PDB entry 3U6X | X-ray diffraction, 2.60 A resolution | chains B and C of the 12 polymer chains in the assembly

# Chain B (and C)
Molecule: BPP
From: Lactococcus phage TP901-1
Notes: fragment: orf49; chain C of this document is another copy of the same molecule, construct and numbering; everything in this record applies to it too
Reference sequence: Q9G096 (Q9G096_9CAUD); residue numbers follow UniProt; this construct covers 1-163
Chain sequence (164 residues; numbered 1 to 164; the number before each row is that of its first residue):
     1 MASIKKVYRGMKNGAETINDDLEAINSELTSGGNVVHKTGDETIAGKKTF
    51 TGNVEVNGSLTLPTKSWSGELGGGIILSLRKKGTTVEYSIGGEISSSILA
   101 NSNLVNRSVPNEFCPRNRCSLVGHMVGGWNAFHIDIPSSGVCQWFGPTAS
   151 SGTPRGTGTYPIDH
Disordered / not traced: 1
Sequence notes: expression tag (164)

# Chain B / chain C interface
Residue-residue contacts (119; chain B residue first):
  Lys-12(B) with Arg-9(C)
  Asn-13(B) with Arg-9(C), hydrogen bond
  Ala-15(B) with Val-7(C); Tyr-8(C); Arg-9(C)
  Ile-18(B) with Val-7(C), hydrophobic; Ile-18(C), hydrophobic
  Asn-19(B) with Lys-6(C); Val-7(C), hydrogen bond (side chain-backbone)
  Leu-22(B) with Ile-4(C); Val-7(C), hydrophobic; Asp-21(C); Leu-22(C), hydrophobic; Ile-25(C)
  Glu-23(B) with Lys-6(C), salt bridge
  Ile-25(B) with Ile-25(C), hydrophobic
  Asn-26(B) with Ala-2(C), hydrogen bond (side chain-backbone); Ile-4(C); Ile-25(C)
  Leu-29(B) with Ile-25(C); Glu-28(C); Leu-29(C), hydrophobic; Asn-34(C); Val-35(C)
  Thr-30(B) with Asn-34(C), hydrogen bond (backbone-side chain)
  Val-35(B) with Val-35(C), hydrophobic
  Val-36(B) with Val-35(C); Val-36(C), hydrogen bond (backbone-backbone)
  His-37(B) with Asn-34(C); Val-36(C); Ile-44(C); Lys-48(C), hydrogen bond (backbone-side chain)
  Lys-38(B) with Gly-32(C); Gly-33(C), hydrogen bond (side chain-backbone); Asn-34(C), hydrogen bond (backbone-backbone); Val-35(C); Val-36(C); Glu-42(C), salt bridge; Thr-43(C); Ile-44(C); Ala-45(C), hydrogen bond (backbone-backbone)
  Thr-39(B) with Asn-34(C), hydrogen bond; Ala-45(C); Lys-48(C), hydrogen bond (backbone-side chain)
  Gly-40(B) with Ala-45(C); Gly-46(C); Lys-48(C), hydrogen bond (backbone-side chain)
  Asp-41(B) with Gly-46(C); Lys-47(C), hydrogen bond (side chain-backbone)
  Glu-42(B) with Lys-47(C), hydrogen bond (backbone-backbone); Lys-48(C), salt bridge; Thr-49(C), hydrogen bond (backbone-backbone)
  Thr-43(B) with Thr-49(C); Thr-51(C)
  Ile-44(B) with Thr-49(C), hydrogen bond (backbone-backbone); Phe-50(C); Thr-51(C), hydrogen bond (backbone-backbone)
  Ala-45(B) with Thr-51(C)
  Gly-46(B) with Asn-53(C)
  Lys-47(B) with Asn-53(C); Glu-55(C), salt bridge
  Lys-48(B) with Asn-53(C), hydrogen bond (backbone-backbone); Val-54(C); Glu-55(C), hydrogen bond (backbone-backbone)
  Thr-49(B) with Glu-55(C); Asn-57(C)
  Phe-50(B) with Val-54(C), hydrophobic; Glu-55(C), hydrogen bond (backbone-backbone); Val-56(C); Asn-57(C), hydrogen bond (backbone-backbone)
  Thr-51(B) with Asn-57(C); Gly-58(C)
  Gly-52(B) with Val-56(C); Gly-58(C), hydrogen bond (backbone-backbone)
  Asn-53(B) with Gly-58(C); Ser-59(C), hydrogen bond (side chain-backbone)
  Val-54(B) with Val-56(C), hydrophobic; Ser-59(C), hydrogen bond (backbone-backbone); Leu-60(C); Thr-61(C), hydrogen bond (backbone-backbone)
  Glu-55(B) with Thr-61(C)
  Val-56(B) with Thr-61(C), hydrogen bond (backbone-backbone); Leu-62(C); Pro-63(C)
  Asn-57(B) with Pro-63(C)
  Gly-58(B) with Pro-63(C)
  Leu-60(B) with Leu-60(C), hydrophobic; Leu-62(C), hydrophobic
  Arg-80(B) with Arg-116(C); Pro-161(C)
  Lys-82(B) with Thr-84(C), hydrogen bond
  Glu-87(B) with Pro-161(C)
  His-124(B) with Ala-131(C), hydrogen bond (side chain-backbone); Phe-132(C); His-133(C); Phe-145(C)
  Val-126(B) with His-133(C); Phe-145(C)
  Gly-127(B) with Phe-145(C), hydrogen bond (backbone-backbone); Pro-147(C)
  Gly-128(B) with Ala-131(C); Gly-146(C); Pro-147(C)
  Trp-129(B) with Met-125(C), hydrophobic; Asn-130(C); Ala-131(C), hydrogen bond (backbone-backbone); Pro-147(C); Ala-149(C), hydrophobic
  Ala-131(B) with Ala-131(C), hydrophobic
  Arg-155(B) with Ser-120(C); Val-122(C); His-133(C)
  Gly-156(B) with Ser-120(C); Val-122(C)
  Thr-157(B) with Cys-119(C); Ser-120(C), hydrogen bond (backbone-backbone); Tyr-160(C)
  Gly-158(B) with Thr-159(C)
  Thr-159(B) with Thr-159(C)
Interface residues without a listed pair, chain B (58 interface residues in all): Met-11, Gly-14, Ser-59, Ser-89, Val-122, Gly-123, Met-125, Asn-130
Interface residues without a listed pair, chain C (65 interface residues in all): Gly-52, Thr-85, Tyr-88, Asn-101, Arg-118, Trp-129, Trp-144, Ile-162, Asp-163, His-164

# In short
58 residues of chain B and 65 residues of chain C are in contact; the contacts include 31 hydrogen bonds and 4
salt bridges. Polar pairs include Glu-23(B)/Lys-6(C), Lys-38(B)/Glu-42(C) and Glu-42(B)/Lys-48(C).
Chain B and chain C are both BPP (Lactococcus phage TP901-1); the structure, Phage TP901-1 baseplate tripod,
was determined by X-ray diffraction (same publication as 4V96 and 3UH8).
